Entry 9CXB (electron microscopy, 3.33 A resolution); this record covers chains D and E of the 7 polymer chains in the assembly.

Chain D:
Protein: Gamma-aminobutyric acid receptor subunit alpha-2
Organism: Homo sapiens
Reference sequence: P47869 (GBRA2_HUMAN); residues 1-423 here correspond to UniProt positions 29-451 (UniProt number = residue number + 28)
Chain sequence (423 residues; row label = number of the first residue in the row):
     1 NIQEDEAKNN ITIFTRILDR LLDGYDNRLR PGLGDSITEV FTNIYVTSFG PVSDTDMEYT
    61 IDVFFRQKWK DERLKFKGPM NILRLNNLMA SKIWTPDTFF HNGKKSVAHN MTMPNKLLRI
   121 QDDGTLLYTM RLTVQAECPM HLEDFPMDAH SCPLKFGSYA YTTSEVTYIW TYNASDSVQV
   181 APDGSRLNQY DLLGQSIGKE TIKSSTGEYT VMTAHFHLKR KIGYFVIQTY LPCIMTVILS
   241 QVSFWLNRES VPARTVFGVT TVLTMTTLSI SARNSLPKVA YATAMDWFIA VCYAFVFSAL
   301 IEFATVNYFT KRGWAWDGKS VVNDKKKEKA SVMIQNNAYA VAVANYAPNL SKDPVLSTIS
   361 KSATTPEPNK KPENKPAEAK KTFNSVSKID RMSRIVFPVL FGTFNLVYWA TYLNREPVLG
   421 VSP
Unresolved in the structure: 1-8, 311-385, 414-423
Disulfide bonds: Cys138-Cys152
Covalently attached groups: N-acetylglucosamine (NAG) linked to Asn110
Ligand contacts: gamma-amino-butanoic acid (ABU): Phe64, Arg66, Leu117, Thr129
Swiss-Prot annotation at these positions:
  - binding site (4-aminobutanoate): Arg66, Thr129
  - glycosylation (N-linked (GlcNAc...) asparagine): Asn10, Asn110

Chain E:
Protein: Gamma-aminobutyric acid receptor subunit gamma-2
Organism: Homo sapiens
Reference sequence: P18507 (GBRG2_HUMAN); residues 1-436 here correspond to UniProt positions 40-475 (UniProt number = residue number + 39)
Chain sequence (436 residues; each row starts with the number of its first residue):
     1 QKSDDDYEDY ASNKTWVLTP KVPEGDVTVI LNNLLEGYDN KLRPDIGVKP TLIHTDMYVN
    61 SIGPVNAINM EYTIDIFFAQ TWYDRRLKFN STIKVLRLNS NMVGKIWIPD TFFRNSKKAD
   121 AHWITTPNRM LRIWNDGRVL YTLRLTIDAE CQLQLHNFPM DEHSCPLEFS SYGYPREEIV
   181 YQWKRSSVEV GDTRSWRLYQ FSFVGLRNTT EVVKTTSGDY VVMSVYFDLS RRMGYFTIQT
   241 YIPCTLIVVL SWVSFWINKD AVPARTSLGI TTVLTMTTLS TIARKSLPKV SYVTAMDLFV
   301 SVCFIFVFSA LVEYGTLHYF VSNRKPSKDK DKKKKNPLLR MFSFKAPTID IRPRSATIQM
   361 NNATHLQERD EEYGYECLDG KDCASFFCCF EDCRTGAWRH GRIHIRIAKM DSYARIFFPT
   421 AFCLFNLVYW VSYLYL
Unresolved in the structure: 1-24, 233-436
Disulfide bonds: Cys151-Cys165
Covalently attached groups: N-acetylglucosamine (NAG) linked to Asn208
Swiss-Prot annotation at these positions:
  - region: Arg394 to Asp411 (Interaction with GABARAP)
  - glycosylation (N-linked (GlcNAc...) asparagine): Asn13, Asn90, Asn208

Chain D / chain E interface:
Contacting residue pairs (49):
  Asp26(D) - Thr28(E)  hydrogen bond
  Asn27(D) - Asn99(E)
  Arg28(D) - Asn32(E)  hydrogen bond
  Arg28(D) - Leu98(E)
  Arg28(D) - Asn99(E)
  Arg28(D) - Met102(E)
  Leu29(D) - Val27(E)  hydrophobic
  Leu29(D) - Thr28(E)
  Leu29(D) - Leu31(E)  hydrophobic
  Leu33(D) - Val27(E)  hydrophobic
  Thr55(D) - Tyr199(E)
  Asp56(D) - Arg197(E)  hydrogen bond (backbone-side chain)
  Met57(D) - Tyr199(E)  hydrophobic
  Pro96(D) - Thr126(E)
  Asp97(D) - Thr126(E)
  Thr98(D) - Ile124(E)
  Thr98(D) - Thr125(E)  hydrogen bond (backbone-backbone)
  Phe99(D) - Ile124(E)
  Phe99(D) - Asn128(E)
  Phe100(D) - Arg144(E)  hydrogen bond (backbone-side chain)
  His101(D) - Arg144(E)
  Gly103(D) - Arg144(E)  hydrogen bond (backbone-side chain)
  Lys104(D) - His122(E)
  Lys104(D) - Arg197(E)
  Lys105(D) - Asp120(E)  salt bridge
  Ser106(D) - Ile124(E)
  Ala108(D) - Ile124(E)  hydrophobic
  Met130(D) - Thr125(E)
  Leu132(D) - Ile124(E)  hydrophobic
  Glu137(D) - Ser61(E)
  His141(D) - Arg194(E)
  Tyr159(D) - Asn128(E)
  Tyr159(D) - Arg129(E)
  Tyr159(D) - Met130(E)  hydrophobic
  Tyr159(D) - Thr142(E)  hydrogen bond (side chain-backbone)
  Tyr159(D) - Leu143(E)
  Tyr159(D) - Arg144(E)
  Ala160(D) - Leu98(E)
  Ala160(D) - Met130(E)  hydrophobic
  Tyr161(D) - Asn99(E)
  Thr162(D) - Arg132(E)
  Glu165(D) - Arg97(E)  salt bridge
  Thr206(D) - Met130(E)
  Thr206(D) - Arg132(E)  hydrogen bond (backbone-side chain)
  Tyr209(D) - Met130(E)
  Tyr209(D) - Arg132(E)  hydrogen bond
  Lys278(D) - Tyr199(E)
  Lys278(D) - Gln200(E)
  Ala280(D) - Tyr199(E)
Interface residues without a listed pair, chain D (38 interface residues in all): Phe65, Gln67, Trp94, Thr95, Val107, Val279
Interface residues without a listed pair, chain E (28 interface residues in all): Phe77, Asn101, Arg232

Overview:
The interface between chain D and chain E involves 38 residues on one side and 28 on the other; the contacts
include 9 hydrogen bonds and 2 salt bridges. Polar pairs include Lys105(D)-Asp120(E), Glu165(D)-Arg97(E) and
Asp26(D)-Thr28(E). Bound to chain D: gamma-amino-butanoic acid.
Chain D is Gamma-aminobutyric acid receptor subunit alpha-2 and chain E is Gamma-aminobutyric acid receptor
subunit gamma-2, both from Homo sapiens; the structure, Native human GABAA receptor of
beta2-alpha1-beta1-alpha2-gamma2 assembly, was determined by electron microscopy, deposited together with
9CRS, 9CRV, 9CSB, 9CT0, 9CTJ, 9CTP and 6 further entries.
